Entry 6LY6 (X-ray diffraction, 2.50 A resolution); this record covers chain A.

[Chain A]
Protein: Pyrrolysine--tRNA ligase
Organism: Methanosarcina mazei
Notes: EC 6.1.1.26
UniProt: A0A0F8JXW8 (A0A0F8JXW8_METMZ); residues 185-454 here = UniProt positions 185-454
Sequence (277 residues; each row starts with the number of its first residue):
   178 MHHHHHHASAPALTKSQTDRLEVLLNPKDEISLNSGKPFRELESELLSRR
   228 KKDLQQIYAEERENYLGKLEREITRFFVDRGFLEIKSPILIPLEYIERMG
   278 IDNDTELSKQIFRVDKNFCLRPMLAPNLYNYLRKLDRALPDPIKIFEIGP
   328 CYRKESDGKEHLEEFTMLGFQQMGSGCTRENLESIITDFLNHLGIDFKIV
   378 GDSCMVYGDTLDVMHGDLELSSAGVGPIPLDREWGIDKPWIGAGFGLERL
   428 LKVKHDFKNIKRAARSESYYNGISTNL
Disordered / not traced: 178-188, 379-385
Construct notes: expression tag (178-184); engineered mutation Gly346 (Asn in A0A0F8JXW8), Gln348 (Cys in A0A0F8JXW8), Gly401 (Val in A0A0F8JXW8)
Metal / ion sites: Mg2+: Glu396, Ser399 (together with AMP-PNP)
Residues lining bound ligands:
  - naphthalen-2-yl-3-alanine (ALN): Met300, Leu301, Ala302, Leu305, Met344, Gly346, Phe347, Gln348, Ser399, Ala400, Gly401, Trp417, Gly419, Ala420, Gly421
  - AMP-PNP (ANP; phosphoaminophosphonic acid-adenylate ester): Arg330, Glu332, Glu337, His338, Leu339, Phe342, Met344, Glu396, Leu397, Ser398, Ser399, Gly421, Phe422, Gly423, Arg426, Ile437
  - AMP-PNP: Glu283, Gln287, Arg330, Glu332, Glu337, His338, Leu339, Phe342, Met344, Glu396, Leu397, Ser398, Ser399, Gly421, Phe422, Gly423, Arg426, Ile437

[In short]
Ligands of chain A: AMP-PNP and naphthalen-2-yl-3-alanine. The Mg2+ site is built by Glu396 and Ser399.
Chain A is Pyrrolysine--tRNA ligase (Methanosarcina mazei); the structure, PylRS C-terminus domain mutant
bound with 3-(1-Naphthyl)-L-alanine and AMPNP, was determined by X-ray diffraction, deposited together with
6LY3, 6LY7, 6LYA and 6LYB.
